PDB entry 8HIL | electron microscopy, 3.57 A resolution | chains C and L of the 10 polymer chains in the assembly

[Chain C]
Protein: RPOLD domain-containing protein
From: Brassica oleracea
UniProt: A0A0D3D418 (A0A0D3D418_BRAOL); residues 1-319 here = UniProt positions 1-319
Amino-acid sequence (319 residues; row label = number of the first residue in the row):
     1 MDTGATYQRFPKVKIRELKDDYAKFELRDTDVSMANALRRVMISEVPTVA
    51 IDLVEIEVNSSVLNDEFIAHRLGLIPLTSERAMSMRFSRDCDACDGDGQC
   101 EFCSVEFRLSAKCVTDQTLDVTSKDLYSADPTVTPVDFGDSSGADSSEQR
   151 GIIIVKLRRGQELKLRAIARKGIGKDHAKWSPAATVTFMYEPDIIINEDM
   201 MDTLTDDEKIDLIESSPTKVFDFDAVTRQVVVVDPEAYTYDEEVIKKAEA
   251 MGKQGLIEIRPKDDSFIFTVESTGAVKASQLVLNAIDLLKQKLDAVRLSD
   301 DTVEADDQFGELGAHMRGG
Disordered / not traced: 1-3, 304-319
Construct notes: variant T3 (Ser in A0A0D3D418)
Ion coordination: Zn2+: C91, C94, C100

[Chain L]
Protein: DNA-directed RNA polymerases II, IV and V subunit 12
From: Brassica oleracea
UniProt: A0A0D2ZPP3 (A0A0D2ZPP3_BRAOL); residues 1-51 here = UniProt positions 1-51
Amino-acid sequence (51 residues; numbered 1 to 51; the number before each row is that of its first residue):
     1 MDQQSEPVTYVCGDCGQENTLKSGDVIQCRECGYRILYKKRTRRVVQYEA
    51 R
Disordered / not traced: 1-5
Construct notes: variant E18 (Lys in A0A0D2ZPP3), C32 (Arg in A0A0D2ZPP3)
Ion coordination: Zn2+: C12, C15, C29, C32

[Chain C / chain L interface]
Pairs across the interface (21):
  D52(C) with E49(L); A50(L)
  L53(C) with Q47(L); Y48(L)
  V54(C) with V46(L); Q47(L); Y48(L), hydrogen bond (backbone-backbone)
  E55(C) with V46(L); Q47(L), hydrogen bond
  I56(C) with V45(L); V46(L), hydrogen bond (backbone-backbone)
  E57(C) with R43(L), salt bridge; R44(L)
  N59(C) with R41(L)
  D65(C) with Y48(L), hydrogen bond
  E66(C) with Y48(L)
  A69(C) with A50(L)
  H70(C) with R51(L)
  D176(C) with R51(L), salt bridge
  H177(C) with R51(L), hydrogen bond
  K179(C) with A50(L), hydrogen bond (side chain-backbone)
Interface residues without a listed pair, chain C (19 interface residues in all): I51, V58, G73, E162, W180

[In short]
19 residues of chain C face 10 of chain L across their interface; the contacts include 6 hydrogen bonds and 2
salt bridges. Among the polar pairs are E57(C)-R43(L), D176(C)-R51(L) and E55(C)-Q47(L). C91(C), C94(C) and
C100(C) form the Zn2+ site.
Chain C is RPOLD domain-containing protein and chain L is DNA-directed RNA polymerases II, IV and V subunit
12, both from Brassica oleracea; the structure, A cryo-EM structure of B. oleracea RNA polymerase V at 3.57
Angstrom, was determined by electron microscopy (same publication as 8HIM).
